Entry 5OJQ (electron microscopy, 3.70 A resolution); this record covers chains 1 and F of the 54 polymer chains in the assembly.

Chain 1:
Protein: Haemolysin co-regulated protein
Source organism: Vibrio cholerae
Reference sequence: P72350 (P72350_VIBCL); numbering as in UniProt (aligned over 2-171)
Amino-acid sequence (170 residues; row label = number of the first residue in the row):
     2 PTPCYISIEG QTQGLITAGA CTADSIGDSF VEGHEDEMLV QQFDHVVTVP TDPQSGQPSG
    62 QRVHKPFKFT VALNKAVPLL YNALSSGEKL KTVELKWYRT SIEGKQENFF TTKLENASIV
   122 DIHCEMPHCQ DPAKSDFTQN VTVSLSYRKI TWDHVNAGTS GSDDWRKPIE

Chain F:
Protein: Type VI secretion protein
Source organism: Vibrio cholerae
Reference sequence: A0A085SGI6 (A0A085SGI6_VIBCL); residues 17-489 here correspond to UniProt positions 16-488 (UniProt number = residue number - 1)
Amino-acid sequence (473 residues; numbered 17 to 489; the number before each row is that of its first residue):
    17 GSLLDEIMAQ TRCAPSEEGY DIAKKGVAAF IENLMGSQHS AEPVNKSLVD QMLVELDKKI
    77 SAQMDEILHN SQFQAMESAW RGLKLFVDRT DFRENNKVEI LHVTKDELLE DFEFAPETAQ
   137 SGLYKHVYSA GYGQFGGEPV GAIIGNYAFT PSTPDMKLLQ YMGALGAMAH APFISSVGPE
   197 FFGIDSFEEL PNIKDLKSTF ESPKYTKWRS LRESEDARYL GLTAPRFLLR VPYDPIENPV
   257 KSFNYAENVS ASHEHYLWGN TAFAFATRLT DSFAKYRWCP NIIGPQSGGA VEDLPVHVFE
   317 SMGALQSKIP TEVLITDRKE FELAEEGFIA LTMRKGSDNA AFFSANSIQK PKVFPNTKEG
   377 KEAETNYKLG TQLPYMMIIN RLAHYVKVLQ REQIGAWKER QDLERELNSW IKQYVADQEN
   437 PPADVRSRRP LRAARIEVMD VEGNPGWYQV SLSVRPHFKY MGANFELSLV GRL
Differences from the reference sequence: conflict Cys-29 (Ile28 in A0A085SGI6)

Chain 1 / chain F interface:
Pairs across the interface - 6 pairs, chain 1 then chain F:
  Thr-13(1) / Asn-436(F)
  Gln-14(1) / Glu-435(F)
  Gly-15(1) / Glu-435(F)
  Asp-25(1) / Lys-428(F)  salt bridge
  Lys-76(1) / Asp-433(F)  salt bridge
  Leu-80(1) / Gln-434(F)
Interface residues without a listed pair, chain 1 (7 interface residues in all): Asn-83

In short:
Chain 1 and chain F form an interface of 7 and 5 residues respectively; the contacts include 2 salt bridges.
Polar contacts include Asp-25(1)/Lys-428(F) and Lys-76(1)/Asp-433(F).
Here chain 1 is Haemolysin co-regulated protein and chain F is Type VI secretion protein, both from Vibrio
cholerae. Entry 5OJQ (The modeled structure of of wild type extended type VI secretion system sheath/tube
complex in vibrio ...) was determined by electron microscopy (same publication as 5MXN and 5MYU).
